7KIM - chains F and O of the 11 polymer chains in the assembly; structure by electron microscopy, 3.38 A resolution.

Chain F:
Molecule: RNA polymerase sigma factor SigA
Organism: Mycobacterium tuberculosis
UniProt: A0A0H3LGM9 (A0A0H3LGM9_MYCTE); residues 1-528 here correspond to UniProt positions 3-530 (UniProt number = residue number + 2)
Sequence (528 residues; numbered 1 to 528; the number before each row is that of its first residue):
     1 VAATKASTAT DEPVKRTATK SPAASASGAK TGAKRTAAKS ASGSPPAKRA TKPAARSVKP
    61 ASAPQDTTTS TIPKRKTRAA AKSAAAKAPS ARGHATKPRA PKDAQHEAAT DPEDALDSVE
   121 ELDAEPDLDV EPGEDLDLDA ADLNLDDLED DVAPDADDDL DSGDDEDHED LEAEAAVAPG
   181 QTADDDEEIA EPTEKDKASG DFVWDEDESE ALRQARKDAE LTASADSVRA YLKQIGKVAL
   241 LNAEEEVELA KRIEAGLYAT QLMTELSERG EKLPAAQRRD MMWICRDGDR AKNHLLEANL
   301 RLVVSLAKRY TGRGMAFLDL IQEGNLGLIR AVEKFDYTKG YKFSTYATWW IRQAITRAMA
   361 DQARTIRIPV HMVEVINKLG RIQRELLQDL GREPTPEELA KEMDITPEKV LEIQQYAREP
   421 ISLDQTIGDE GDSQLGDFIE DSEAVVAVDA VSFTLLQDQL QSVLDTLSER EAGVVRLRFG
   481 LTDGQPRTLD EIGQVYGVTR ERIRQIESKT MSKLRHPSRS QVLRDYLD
Unresolved in the structure: 1-205, 528

Chain O:
Molecule: 100-nt DNA strand
Sequence (100 nucleotides; each row starts with the number of its first residue; numbers below 1 keep their minus sign (DC-8 is residue -8)):
    -8 CTGTACCGGC AAACGCGCAG GTCAGAAAAT CGGTTGTGGT CAGCTGCTGC CACCGGTTAA
    52 CCTCCAGGTC GCATTCTGCT GCCAGCCTGG AGATGGCATT
Unresolved in the structure: -8 to 10, 56-91

Interface between chain F and chain O:
Contacting residue pairs - 11 pairs, chain F then chain O:
  Pro369(F) - DC44(O)  phosphate contact
  Val370(F) - DC44(O)  sugar contact
  His371(F) - DA43(O)  hydrogen bond to the phosphate
  His371(F) - DC44(O)  salt bridge to the phosphate
  Val498(F) - DG24(O)  phosphate contact
  Thr499(F) - DG24(O)  hydrogen bond to the phosphate
  Thr499(F) - DT25(O)  base contact
  Arg500(F) - DT28(O)  base contact
  Glu501(F) - DT25(O)  base contact
  Arg502(F) - DC22(O)  sugar contact
  Arg502(F) - DG23(O)  salt bridge to the phosphate
Other interface residues (no listed pair), chain F (13 interface residues in all): Trp349, Arg367, Arg470, Gln505, Ile506
Other interface residues (no listed pair), chain O (9 interface residues in all): DG27, DT48

Overview:
13 residues of chain F and 9 residues of chain O are in contact; the contacts include 2 hydrogen bonds and 2
salt bridges. Among the polar pairs are His371(F)-DA43(O), Thr499(F)-DG24(O) and His371(F)-DC44(O).
Chain F is RNA polymerase sigma factor SigA (Mycobacterium tuberculosis) and chain O is a 100-nt DNA strand;
the structure, Mycobacterium tuberculosis WT RNAP transcription closed promoter complex with WhiB7
transcription factor, was determined by electron microscopy together with 7KIF and 7KIN from the same study.
